Entry 3VBO (X-ray diffraction, 2.88 A resolution); this record covers chains A and C of the 3 polymer chains in the assembly.

Chain A:
Name: Genome Polyprotein, capsid protein VP1
Organism: Human enterovirus 71
Reference sequence: B2ZUN0 (B2ZUN0_9ENTO); residues 1-297 here correspond to UniProt positions 566-862 (UniProt number = residue number + 565)
Sequence (297 residues; row label = number of the first residue in the row):
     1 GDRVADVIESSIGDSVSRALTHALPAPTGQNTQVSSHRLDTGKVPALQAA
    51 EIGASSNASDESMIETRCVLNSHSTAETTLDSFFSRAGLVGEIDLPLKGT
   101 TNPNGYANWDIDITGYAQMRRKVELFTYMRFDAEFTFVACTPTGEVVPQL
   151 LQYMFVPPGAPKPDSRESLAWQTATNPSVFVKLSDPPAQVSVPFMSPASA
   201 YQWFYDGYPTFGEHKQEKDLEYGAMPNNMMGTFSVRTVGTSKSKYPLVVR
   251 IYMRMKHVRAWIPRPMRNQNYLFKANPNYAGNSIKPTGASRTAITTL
Not modelled in the structure: 1-72, 211-217
Metal / ion sites: Na+: Gln-189 (shared with Val-20(C) of chain C)
From the paper describing this entry:
  - conformationally variable residues (loop rearrangement, order/disorder transition, side-chain flip): Asp-110 to Thr-114, Phe-135, Gln-152 to Ala-160, Val-190 to Phe-194, Phe-211 to Glu-217, Asn-228 to Ser-234

Chain C:
Name: Genome Polyprotein, capsid protein VP3
Organism: Human enterovirus 71
Reference sequence: B2ZUN0 (B2ZUN0_9ENTO); residues 1-239 here correspond to UniProt positions 324-562 (UniProt number = residue number + 323)
Sequence (239 residues; numbered 1 to 239; the number before each row is that of its first residue):
     1 GFPTELKPGTNQFLTTDDGVSAPILPNFHPTPCIHIPGEVRNLLELCQVE
    51 TILEVNNVPTNATSLMERLRFPVSAQAGKGELCAVFRADPGRNGPWQSTL
   101 LGQLCGYYTQWSGSLEVTFMFTGSFMATGKMLIAYTPPGGPLPKDRATAM
   151 LGTHVIWDFGLQSSVTLVIPWISNTHYRAHARDGVFDYYTTGLVSIWYQT
   201 NYVVPIGAPNTAYIIALAAAQKNFTMKLCKDASDILQTG
Metal / ion sites: Na+: Val-20 (shared with Gln-189(A) of chain A)
From the paper describing this entry:
  - conformationally variable residues (loop rearrangement): Pro-170 to Gly-192

Chain A / chain C interface:
Pairs across the interface (136; chain A residue first):
  Ser-74(A) with Thr-225(C)
  Thr-75(A) with Asn-42(C), hydrogen bond (backbone-side chain); Leu-44(C); Thr-225(C)
  Glu-77(A) with Tyr-108(C), hydrogen bond (backbone-side chain); Lys-227(C); Leu-228(C), hydrogen bond (side chain-backbone); Cys-229(C), hydrogen bond (side chain-backbone)
  Thr-78(A) with Asn-42(C), hydrogen bond; Leu-43(C), hydrogen bond (backbone-backbone); Leu-44(C); Tyr-108(C); Met-226(C)
  Thr-79(A) with Arg-41(C); Asn-42(C)
  Leu-80(A) with Val-40(C); Arg-41(C), hydrogen bond (backbone-backbone); Leu-43(C), hydrophobic
  Phe-83(A) with Leu-43(C), hydrophobic; Tyr-107(C), hydrophobic; Tyr-108(C)
  Arg-86(A) with Thr-15(C); Thr-16(C); Cys-229(C)
  Ala-87(A) with Thr-15(C), hydrogen bond (backbone-backbone)
  Thr-114(A) with Gln-237(C), hydrogen bond
  Tyr-116(A) with Asp-231(C), hydrogen bond
  Ala-117(A) with Leu-236(C), hydrophobic; Gln-237(C)
  Gln-118(A) with Asp-231(C); Ala-232(C); Ser-233(C)
  Arg-120(A) with Gln-237(C), hydrogen bond
  Arg-121(A) with Gln-103(C), hydrogen bond; Tyr-107(C), hydrogen bond; Ser-233(C)
  Lys-122(A) with Tyr-107(C); Asp-231(C), salt bridge
  Leu-125(A) with Leu-43(C), hydrophobic; Leu-46(C), hydrophobic
  Phe-126(A) with Val-40(C), hydrophobic
  Arg-130(A) with Thr-31(C), hydrogen bond (side chain-backbone); Pro-32(C); Cys-33(C)
  Glu-134(A) with Gly-19(C); Ser-21(C), hydrogen bond
  Thr-136(A) with Phe-13(C)
  Val-138(A) with Phe-13(C), hydrophobic
  Phe-155(A) with Ile-24(C), hydrophobic; Leu-25(C), hydrophobic
  Pro-177(A) with Ile-24(C); Leu-25(C), hydrophobic
  Pro-186(A) with Asn-11(C)
  Pro-187(A) with Phe-13(C), hydrophobic
  Gln-189(A) with Ser-21(C)
  Val-190(A) with Ser-21(C); Ala-22(C); Ile-24(C), hydrophobic
  Ser-191(A) with Ser-21(C), hydrogen bond; Ala-22(C), hydrogen bond (backbone-backbone); Pro-23(C); Ile-24(C), hydrogen bond (backbone-backbone)
  Pro-193(A) with Phe-28(C), hydrophobic
  Phe-194(A) with Phe-28(C); Pro-30(C)
  Met-195(A) with Phe-28(C), hydrophobic
  Ser-196(A) with Thr-31(C)
  Pro-197(A) with Thr-31(C)
  Ala-198(A) with Thr-31(C), hydrogen bond (backbone-side chain)
  Ser-199(A) with Thr-31(C); Pro-32(C), hydrogen bond (side chain-backbone); Cys-33(C); Ile-34(C), hydrogen bond (side chain-backbone)
  Tyr-252(A) with Phe-13(C), hydrophobic
  Arg-254(A) with Asp-17(C), hydrogen bond (side chain-backbone); Asp-18(C); Gly-19(C), hydrogen bond (side chain-backbone)
  Arg-259(A) with Glu-39(C), salt bridge; Arg-41(C)
  Ala-260(A) with Glu-39(C); Val-40(C), hydrogen bond (backbone-backbone)
  Trp-261(A) with Ile-36(C), hydrogen bond (side chain-backbone); Pro-37(C); Gly-38(C); Glu-39(C)
  Ile-262(A) with Pro-37(C); Gly-38(C), hydrogen bond (backbone-backbone)
  Pro-263(A) with Val-40(C); Leu-46(C), hydrophobic
  Met-266(A) with Leu-100(C), hydrophobic; Gln-103(C); Tyr-107(C), hydrophobic
  Arg-267(A) with Ile-235(C)
  Asn-268(A) with Ile-235(C)
  Gln-269(A) with Ile-235(C)
  Asn-270(A) with Asp-234(C); Ile-235(C)
  Tyr-271(A) with Ile-235(C), hydrophobic; Leu-236(C); Thr-238(C)
  Leu-272(A) with Thr-238(C), hydrogen bond (backbone-side chain)
  Lys-274(A) with Gln-237(C); Thr-238(C)
  Ile-284(A) with Leu-65(C)
  Lys-285(A) with Leu-65(C)
  Pro-286(A) with Leu-65(C), hydrophobic; Arg-68(C)
  Thr-287(A) with Gln-97(C); Ser-98(C)
  Gly-288(A) with Arg-68(C); Gln-97(C)
  Ala-289(A) with Asn-57(C), hydrogen bond (backbone-side chain); Arg-68(C); Gln-97(C), hydrogen bond (backbone-side chain)
  Ser-290(A) with Asn-57(C); Val-58(C); Thr-60(C); Arg-68(C), hydrogen bond
  Arg-291(A) with Val-55(C), hydrogen bond (side chain-backbone); Asn-57(C), hydrogen bond (backbone-backbone); Val-58(C); Val-85(C), hydrogen bond (side chain-backbone)
  Thr-292(A) with Val-58(C)
  Ala-293(A) with Val-58(C), hydrophobic
  Ile-294(A) with Val-55(C); Asn-56(C); Val-58(C); Phe-71(C), hydrophobic; Cys-83(C); Ala-84(C); Val-85(C), hydrogen bond (backbone-backbone)
  Thr-295(A) with Leu-82(C); Cys-83(C); Val-85(C)
  Leu-297(A) with Arg-87(C); Leu-193(C), hydrophobic
Interface residues without a listed pair, chain A (69 interface residues in all): Ser-82, Tyr-128, Lys-256, Phe-273, Thr-296
Interface residues without a listed pair, chain C (71 interface residues in all): Val-20, Glu-54, Ala-62, Phe-86, Asn-93, Gly-94, Pro-95, Leu-104, Leu-142, Gly-239

In short:
The interface between chain A and chain C involves 69 residues on one side and 71 on the other, with 34
hydrogen bonds and 2 salt bridges. Among the polar pairs are Lys-122(A)/Asp-231(C), Arg-259(A)/Glu-39(C) and
Thr-75(A)/Asn-42(C). Gln-189(A) and Val-20(C) coordinate Na+. The paper reports conformational variability at
Asp-110(A), Phe-135(A) and Pro-170(C) among others.
Here chain A is Genome Polyprotein, capsid protein VP1 and chain C is Genome Polyprotein, capsid protein VP3,
both from Human enterovirus 71. Entry 3VBO (Crystal structure of formaldehyde treated empty human Enterovirus
71 particle (cryo at 100K)) was determined by X-ray diffraction (same publication as 3VBF, 3VBH, 3VBR, 3VBS
and 3VBU).
